1KQS - chains 0 and L of the 32 polymer chains in the assembly; structure by X-ray diffraction, 3.10 A resolution.

[Chain 0]
Molecule: 23S RRNA
Organism: Haloarcula marismortui
Sequence (2922 nucleotides; numbered 2 to 2923; the number before each row is that of its first residue):
     2 UUGGCUACUA UGCCAGCUGG UGGAUUGCUC GGCUCAGGCG CUGAUGAAGG ACGUGCCAAG
    62 CUGCGAUAAG CCAUGGGGAG CCGCACGGAG GCGAAGAACC AUGGAUUUCC GAAUGAGAAU
   122 CUCUCUAACA AUUGCUUCGC GCAAUGAGGA ACCCCGAGAA CUGAAACAUC UCAGUAUCGG
   182 GAGGAACAGA AAACGCAAUG UGAUGUCGUU AGUAACCGCG AGUGAACGCG AUACAGCCCA
   242 AACCGAAGCC CUCACGGGCA AUGUGGUGUC AGGGCUACCU CUCAUCAGCC GACCGUCUCG
   302 ACGAAGUCUC UUGGAACAGA GCGUGAUACA GGGUGACAAC CCCGUACUCG AGACCAGUAC
   362 GACGUGCGGU AGUGCCAGAG UAGCGGGGGU UGGAUAUCCC UCGCGAAUAA CGCAGGCAUC
   422 GACUGCGAAG GCUAAACACA ACCUGAGACC GAUAGUGAAC AAGUAGUGUG AACGAACGCU
   482 GCAAAGUACC CUCAGAAGGG AGGCGAAAUA GAGCAUGAAA UCAGUUGGCG AUCGAGCGAC
   542 AGGGCAUACA AGGUCCCUCG ACGAAUGACC GACGCGCGAG CGUCCAGUAA GACUCACGGG
   602 AAGCCGAUGU UCUGUCGUAC GUUUUGAAAA ACGAGCCAGG GAGUGUGUCU GCAUGGCAAG
   662 UCUAACCGGA GUAUCCGGGG AGGCACAGGG AAACCGACAU GGCCGCAGGG CUUUGCCCGA
   722 GGGCCGCCGU CUUCAAGGGC GGGGAGCCAU GUGGACACGA CCCGAAUCCG GACGAUCUAC
   782 GCAUGGACAA GAUGAAGCGU GCCGAAAGGC ACGUGGAAGU CUGUUAGAGU UGGUGUCCUA
   842 CAAUACCCUC UCGUGAUCUA UGUGUAGGGG UGAAAGGCCC AUCGAGUCCG GCAACAGCUG
   902 GUUCCAAUCG AAACAUGUCG AAGCAUGACC UCCGCCGAGG UAGUCUGUGA GGUAGAGCGA
   962 CCGAUUGGUG UGUCCGCCUC CGAGAGGAGU CGGCACACCU GUCAAACUCC AAACUUACAG
  1022 ACGCCGUUUG ACGCGGGGAU UCCGGUGCGC GGGGUAAGCC UGUGUACCAG GAGGGGAACA
  1082 ACCCAGAGAU AGGUUAAGGU CCCCAAGUGU GGAUUAAGUG UAAUCCUCUG AAGGUGGUCU
  1142 CGAGCCCUAG ACAGCCGGGA GGUGAGCUUA GAAGCAGCUA CCCUCUAAGA AAAGCGUAAC
  1202 AGCUUACCGG CCGAGGUUUG AGGCGCCCAA AAUGAUCGGG ACUCAAAUCC ACCACCGAGA
  1262 CCUGUCCGUA CCACUCAUAC UGGUAAUCGA GUAGAUUGGC GCUCUAAUUG GAUGGAAGUA
  1322 GGGGUGAAAA CUCCUAUGGA CCGAUUAGUG ACGAAAAUCC UGGCCAUAGU AGCAGCGAUA
  1382 GUCGGGUGAG AACCCCGACG GCCUAAUGGA UAAGGGUUCC UCAGCACUGC UGAUCAGCUG
  1442 AGGGUUAGCC GGUCCUAAGU CAUACCGCAA CUCGACUAUG ACGAAAUGGG AAACGGGUUA
  1502 AUAUUCCCGU GCCACUAUGC AGUGAAAGUU GACGCCCUGG GGUCGAUCAC GCUGGGCAUU
  1562 CGCCCAGUCG AACCGUCCAA CUCCGUGGAA GCCGUAAUGG CAGGAAGCGG ACGAACGGCG
  1622 GCAUAGGGAA ACGUGAUUCA ACCUGGGGCC CAUGAAAAGA CGAGCAUAGU GUCCGUACCG
  1682 AGAACCGACA CAGGUGUCCA UGGCGGCGAA AGCCAAGGCC UGUCGGGAGC AACCAACGUU
  1742 AGGGAAUUCG GCAAGUUAGU CCCGUACCUU CGGAAGAAGG GAUGCCUGCU CCGGAACGGA
  1802 GCAGGUCGCA GUGACUCGGA AGCUCGGACU GUCUAGUAAC AACAUAGGUG ACCGCAAAUC
  1862 CGCAAGGACU CGUACGGUCA CUGAAUCCUG CCCAGUGCAG GUAUCUGAAC ACCUCGUACA
  1922 AGAGGACGAA GGACCUGUCA ACGGCGGGGG UAACUAUGAC CCUCUUAAGG UAGCGUAGUA
  1982 CCUUGCCGCA UCAGUAGCGG CUUGCAUGAA UGGAUUAACC AGAGCUUCAC UGUCCCAACG
  2042 UUGGGCCCGG UGAACUGUAC AUUCCAGUGC GGAGUCUGGA GACACCCAGG GGGAAGCGAA
  2102 GACCCUAUGG AGCUUUACUG CAGGCUGUCG CUGAGACGUG GUCGCCGAUG UGCAGCAUAG
  2162 GUAGGAGACA CUACACAGGU ACCCGCGCUA GCGGGCCACC GAGUCAACAG UGAAAUACUA
  2222 CCCGUCGGUG ACUGCGACUC UCACUCCGGG AGGAGGACAC CGAUAGCCGG GCAGUUUGAC
  2282 UGGGGCGGUA CGCGCUCGAA AAGAUAUCGA GCGCGCCCUA UGGCUAUCUC AGCCGGGACA
  2342 GAGACCCGGC GAAGAGUGCA AGAGCAAAAG AUAGCUUGAC AGUGUUCUUC CCAACGAGGA
  2402 ACGCUGACGC GAAAGCGUGG UCUAGCGAAC CAAUUAGCCU GCUUGAUGCG GGCAAUUGAU
  2462 GACAGAAAAG CUACCCUAGG GAUAACAGAG UCGUCACUCG CAAGAGCACA UAUCGACCGA
  2522 GUGGCUUGCU ACCUCGAUGU CGGUUCCCUC CAUCCUGCCC GUGCAGAAGC GGGCAAGGGU
  2582 GAGGUUGUUC GCCUAUUAAA GGAGGUCGUG AGCUGGGUUU AGACCGUCGU GAGACAGGUC
  2642 GGCUGCUAUC UACUGGGUGU GUAAUGGUGU CUGACAAGAA CGACCGUAUA GUACGAGAGG
  2702 AACUACGGUU GGUGGCCACU GGUGUACCGG UUGUUCGAGA GAGCACGUGC CGGGUAGCCA
  2762 CGCCACACGG GGUAAGAGCU GAACGCAUCU AAGCUCGAAA CCCACUUGGA AAAGAGACAC
  2822 CGCCGAGGUC CCGCGUACAA GACGCGGUCG AUAGACUCGG GGUGUGCGCG UCGAGGUAAC
  2882 GAGACGUUAA GCCCACGAGC ACUAACAGAC CAAAGCCAUC AU
Not modelled in the structure: 2-9, 126-127, 715, 971-998, 1560, 1952-1963, 2137-2236, 2339-2343, 2665-2666, 2915-2923
Differences from the reference sequence: conflict C560 (U3155 in 3377779)

[Chain L]
Name: Ribosomal protein L15E
Organism: Haloarcula marismortui
Chain sequence (194 residues; numbered 1 to 194; the number before each row is that of its first residue):
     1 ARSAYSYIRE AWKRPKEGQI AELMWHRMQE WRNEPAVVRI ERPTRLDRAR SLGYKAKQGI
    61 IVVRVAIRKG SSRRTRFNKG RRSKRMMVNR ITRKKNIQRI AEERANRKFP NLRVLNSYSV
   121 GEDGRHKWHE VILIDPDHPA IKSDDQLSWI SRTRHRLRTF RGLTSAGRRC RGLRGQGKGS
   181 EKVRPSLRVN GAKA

[Chain 0 / chain L interface]
Residue-residue contacts - 272 pairs, chain 0 then chain L:
  G44(0) - Arg156(L)  base contact
  U133(0) - Lys108(L)  hydrogen bond to the sugar
  U133(0) - Pro110(L)  base contact
  U134(0) - Lys108(L)  phosphate contact
  U134(0) - Phe109(L)  phosphate contact
  U134(0) - Asn111(L)  hydrogen bond to the sugar
  U134(0) - Leu112(L)  sugar contact
  G135(0) - Arg39(L)  salt bridge to the phosphate
  G135(0) - Ile61(L)  phosphate contact
  G135(0) - Phe109(L)  phosphate contact
  G135(0) - Asn111(L)  hydrogen bond to the sugar
  G135(0) - Leu112(L)  sugar contact
  G135(0) - Asp135(L)  hydrogen bond to the sugar
  C136(0) - Arg39(L)  salt bridge to the phosphate
  C136(0) - Gln58(L)  phosphate contact
  C136(0) - His138(L)  hydrogen bond to the sugar
  U137(0) - Gln58(L)  phosphate contact
  A144(0) - Asp137(L)  sugar contact
  A145(0) - Asn111(L)  sugar contact
  A145(0) - Asp137(L)  sugar contact
  U146(0) - Pro110(L)  sugar contact
  C154(0) - Arg188(L)  salt bridge to the phosphate
  C155(0) - Arg161(L)  hydrogen bond to the sugar
  C155(0) - Arg171(L)  hydrogen bond to the phosphate
  C155(0) - Ser186(L)  hydrogen bond to the phosphate
  C155(0) - Arg188(L)  salt bridge to the phosphate
  C155(0) - Val189(L)  phosphate contact
  C156(0) - Arg99(L)  hydrogen bond to the phosphate
  C156(0) - Phe160(L)  sugar contact
  C156(0) - Arg161(L)  sugar contact
  C156(0) - Arg171(L)  salt bridge to the phosphate
  C156(0) - Ser186(L)  phosphate contact
  C156(0) - Leu187(L)  hydrogen bond to the phosphate
  C156(0) - Arg188(L)  hydrogen bond to the phosphate
  G157(0) - Lys95(L)  hydrogen bond to the sugar
  G157(0) - Arg99(L)  salt bridge to the phosphate
  G157(0) - Cys170(L)  phosphate contact
  G157(0) - Leu187(L)  phosphate contact
  A158(0) - Arg93(L)  hydrogen bond to the phosphate
  A158(0) - Lys94(L)  hydrogen bond to the phosphate
  G159(0) - Arg74(L)  salt bridge to the phosphate
  G159(0) - Arg93(L)  salt bridge to the phosphate
  A160(0) - Arg81(L)  hydrogen bond to the sugar
  A160(0) - Arg85(L)  phosphate contact
  A161(0) - Gly80(L)  sugar contact
  A161(0) - Arg81(L)  phosphate contact
  A161(0) - Arg82(L)  salt bridge to the phosphate
  A169(0) - Ser83(L)  phosphate contact
  U170(0) - Arg82(L)  salt bridge to the phosphate
  U170(0) - Ser83(L)  hydrogen bond to the phosphate
  U170(0) - Lys84(L)  hydrogen bond to the phosphate
  C171(0) - Arg82(L)  salt bridge to the phosphate
  C171(0) - Lys84(L)  phosphate contact
  U172(0) - Arg82(L)  hydrogen bond to the base
  C173(0) - Arg82(L)  base contact
  A174(0) - Arg85(L)  base contact
  G175(0) - Lys94(L)  hydrogen bond to the base
  G175(0) - Gly191(L)  sugar contact
  G175(0) - Ala192(L)  sugar contact
  G175(0) - Lys193(L)  phosphate contact
  U176(0) - Gly191(L)  phosphate contact
  G181(0) - Arg107(L)  hydrogen bond to the sugar
  G181(0) - Phe160(L)  hydrogen bond to the base
  G182(0) - Leu157(L)  phosphate contact
  G182(0) - Arg161(L)  sugar contact
  A183(0) - Thr153(L)  phosphate contact
  A183(0) - Arg156(L)  sugar contact
  A183(0) - Leu157(L)  sugar contact
  A183(0) - Arg161(L)  hydrogen bond to the sugar
  G184(0) - Thr153(L)  phosphate contact
  G184(0) - Arg156(L)  salt bridge to the phosphate
  A187(0) - Arg154(L)  salt bridge to the phosphate
  A187(0) - Arg161(L)  phosphate contact
  C188(0) - Arg154(L)  phosphate contact
  C188(0) - Arg161(L)  salt bridge to the phosphate
  C188(0) - Leu163(L)  phosphate contact
  C188(0) - Arg171(L)  hydrogen bond to the phosphate
  C188(0) - Pro185(L)  hydrogen bond to the sugar
  C188(0) - Ser186(L)  sugar contact
  A189(0) - Leu163(L)  phosphate contact
  A189(0) - Arg168(L)  salt bridge to the phosphate
  A189(0) - Arg171(L)  salt bridge to the phosphate
  A189(0) - Leu173(L)  sugar contact
  A189(0) - Arg184(L)  hydrogen bond to the phosphate
  A189(0) - Pro185(L)  sugar contact
  G190(0) - Leu173(L)  phosphate contact
  G190(0) - Arg184(L)  salt bridge to the phosphate
  A191(0) - Gln176(L)  hydrogen bond to the phosphate
  A192(0) - Gln176(L)  hydrogen bond to the phosphate
  A193(0) - Arg174(L)  phosphate contact
  A193(0) - Gln176(L)  hydrogen bond to the phosphate
  A194(0) - Gln176(L)  sugar contact
  A194(0) - Gly177(L)  phosphate contact
  C195(0) - Gly177(L)  phosphate contact
  C195(0) - Lys178(L)  hydrogen bond to the phosphate
  A204(0) - Gln176(L)  sugar contact
  U205(0) - Arg184(L)  phosphate contact
  G206(0) - Arg184(L)  phosphate contact
  U207(0) - Pro185(L)  phosphate contact
  G225(0) - Lys193(L)  salt bridge to the phosphate
  A226(0) - Lys182(L)  sugar contact
  A227(0) - Glu181(L)  sugar contact
  C240(0) - Gln146(L)  hydrogen bond to the phosphate
  A241(0) - Arg50(L)  sugar contact
  A241(0) - Ser51(L)  sugar contact
  A242(0) - Ser3(L)  phosphate contact
  A242(0) - Tyr5(L)  phosphate contact
  A242(0) - Arg50(L)  salt bridge to the phosphate
  A243(0) - Ala1(L)  hydrogen bond to the phosphate
  A243(0) - Ser3(L)  phosphate contact
  C244(0) - Ala1(L)  hydrogen bond to the phosphate
  C250(0) - Ala140(L)  sugar contact
  C251(0) - Gln58(L)  hydrogen bond to the sugar
  C251(0) - His138(L)  sugar contact
  C251(0) - Pro139(L)  phosphate contact
  C251(0) - Ala140(L)  sugar contact
  C251(0) - Ser143(L)  phosphate contact
  C252(0) - Pro139(L)  phosphate contact
  G259(0) - Gln58(L)  base contact
  C260(0) - Gln58(L)  sugar contact
  A261(0) - Arg42(L)  salt bridge to the phosphate
  A261(0) - Ala56(L)  sugar contact
  A262(0) - Arg42(L)  salt bridge to the phosphate
  U263(0) - Arg42(L)  hydrogen bond to the sugar
  U263(0) - Leu46(L)  phosphate contact
  G264(0) - Tyr5(L)  hydrogen bond to the phosphate
  G264(0) - Leu46(L)  phosphate contact
  G264(0) - Arg50(L)  salt bridge to the phosphate
  G264(0) - Ala56(L)  sugar contact
  U265(0) - Arg50(L)  salt bridge to the phosphate
  U265(0) - Lys55(L)  phosphate contact
  U265(0) - Ala56(L)  hydrogen bond to the phosphate
  U265(0) - Lys57(L)  phosphate contact
  G266(0) - Lys55(L)  salt bridge to the phosphate
  G266(0) - Lys57(L)  salt bridge to the phosphate
  G266(0) - Asp144(L)  phosphate contact
  C376(0) - Ala1(L)  hydrogen bond to the sugar
  C377(0) - Ala1(L)  sugar contact
  C377(0) - Arg2(L)  phosphate contact
  A378(0) - Arg9(L)  salt bridge to the phosphate
  G379(0) - Arg9(L)  sugar contact
  G379(0) - Arg48(L)  phosphate contact
  G379(0) - Ser51(L)  hydrogen bond to the base
  A380(0) - Arg9(L)  salt bridge to the phosphate
  A380(0) - Trp12(L)  sugar contact
  A380(0) - Lys13(L)  base contact
  A380(0) - Arg48(L)  salt bridge to the phosphate
  G381(0) - Lys13(L)  base contact
  G381(0) - Pro15(L)  base contact
  G381(0) - Arg45(L)  salt bridge to the phosphate
  G381(0) - Arg48(L)  salt bridge to the phosphate
  A383(0) - Arg174(L)  salt bridge to the phosphate
  G388(0) - Arg90(L)  sugar contact
  G388(0) - Thr92(L)  base contact
  G389(0) - Arg90(L)  salt bridge to the phosphate
  G389(0) - Ile91(L)  sugar contact
  G390(0) - Lys84(L)  salt bridge to the phosphate
  G390(0) - Ala194(L)  base contact
  U391(0) - Lys84(L)  salt bridge to the phosphate
  U391(0) - Arg85(L)  salt bridge to the phosphate
  U391(0) - Lys193(L)  hydrogen bond to the sugar
  U392(0) - Lys182(L)  sugar contact
  U392(0) - Lys193(L)  sugar contact
  G393(0) - Glu181(L)  base contact
  G393(0) - Lys182(L)  hydrogen bond to the base
  G394(0) - Lys178(L)  base contact
  G394(0) - Gly179(L)  base contact
  G394(0) - Glu181(L)  hydrogen bond to the base
  G394(0) - Lys182(L)  hydrogen bond to the base
  U398(0) - Gly179(L)  hydrogen bond to the sugar
  C399(0) - Gly172(L)  phosphate contact
  C399(0) - Lys178(L)  phosphate contact
  C399(0) - Gly179(L)  sugar contact
  C399(0) - Ala194(L)  sugar contact
  C400(0) - Lys94(L)  hydrogen bond to the sugar
  C400(0) - Arg169(L)  phosphate contact
  C400(0) - Cys170(L)  sugar contact
  C400(0) - Gly172(L)  phosphate contact
  C401(0) - Thr92(L)  hydrogen bond to the base
  C401(0) - Arg93(L)  hydrogen bond to the sugar
  C401(0) - Lys94(L)  sugar contact
  C401(0) - Asn96(L)  phosphate contact
  U402(0) - Gly70(L)  sugar contact
  U402(0) - Thr92(L)  sugar contact
  U402(0) - Asn96(L)  phosphate contact
  U402(0) - Ile97(L)  hydrogen bond to the phosphate
  C403(0) - Lys69(L)  phosphate contact
  C403(0) - Gly70(L)  hydrogen bond to the phosphate
  C403(0) - Lys127(L)  salt bridge to the phosphate
  G404(0) - Lys69(L)  salt bridge to the phosphate
  G404(0) - Glu122(L)  phosphate contact
  C405(0) - Lys16(L)  salt bridge to the phosphate
  A407(0) - Arg14(L)  salt bridge to the phosphate
  U409(0) - Lys13(L)  hydrogen bond to the base
  G416(0) - Lys178(L)  salt bridge to the phosphate
  G417(0) - Lys178(L)  hydrogen bond to the sugar
  G431(0) - Arg48(L)  salt bridge to the phosphate
  G431(0) - Ser51(L)  sugar contact
  G431(0) - Leu52(L)  hydrogen bond to the sugar
  G431(0) - Asn116(L)  hydrogen bond to the phosphate
  G432(0) - Asn116(L)  phosphate contact
  G432(0) - Trp149(L)  hydrogen bond to the sugar
  G432(0) - Ser165(L)  phosphate contact
  C433(0) - Trp149(L)  sugar contact
  C433(0) - Arg158(L)  salt bridge to the phosphate
  C433(0) - Arg168(L)  salt bridge to the phosphate
  U434(0) - His155(L)  salt bridge to the phosphate
  A435(0) - Arg154(L)  salt bridge to the phosphate
  C770(0) - Lys79(L)  phosphate contact
  C770(0) - Gly80(L)  hydrogen bond to the phosphate
  C770(0) - Arg81(L)  hydrogen bond to the phosphate
  G771(0) - Lys79(L)  salt bridge to the phosphate
  G771(0) - Arg81(L)  salt bridge to the phosphate
  G869(0) - Asn78(L)  sugar contact
  G869(0) - Lys79(L)  salt bridge to the phosphate
  G870(0) - Asn78(L)  phosphate contact
  C1467(0) - Pro35(L)  phosphate contact
  C1467(0) - Ala36(L)  hydrogen bond to the phosphate
  G1468(0) - Ala36(L)  phosphate contact
  G1468(0) - Arg104(L)  salt bridge to the phosphate
  C1469(0) - Arg68(L)  salt bridge to the phosphate
  C1469(0) - Arg73(L)  salt bridge to the phosphate
  C1469(0) - Arg104(L)  salt bridge to the phosphate
  A1470(0) - Arg68(L)  salt bridge to the phosphate
  A1470(0) - Arg73(L)  hydrogen bond to the phosphate
  A1470(0) - Arg93(L)  salt bridge to the phosphate
  A1470(0) - Lys95(L)  hydrogen bond to the sugar
  A1470(0) - Ile100(L)  sugar contact
  A1471(0) - Ile100(L)  phosphate contact
  A1471(0) - Arg104(L)  salt bridge to the phosphate
  A1471(0) - Arg107(L)  phosphate contact
  C1472(0) - Arg107(L)  salt bridge to the phosphate
  C1864(0) - Arg73(L)  sugar contact
  C1864(0) - Arg74(L)  sugar contact
  C1864(0) - Thr75(L)  hydrogen bond to the phosphate
  G2121(0) - Arg76(L)  base contact
  G2121(0) - Ser83(L)  sugar contact
  G2121(0) - Met86(L)  base contact
  C2122(0) - Arg76(L)  hydrogen bond to the base
  C2122(0) - Met86(L)  sugar contact
  A2123(0) - Arg76(L)  sugar contact
  A2123(0) - Asn89(L)  hydrogen bond to the phosphate
  G2124(0) - Asn89(L)  phosphate contact
  G2131(0) - Lys16(L)  phosphate contact
  G2131(0) - Gly124(L)  hydrogen bond to the base
  C2132(0) - Lys16(L)  salt bridge to the phosphate
  C2132(0) - Asp123(L)  sugar contact
  C2132(0) - Gly124(L)  hydrogen bond to the sugar
  C2243(0) - Trp25(L)  base contact
  A2244(0) - Trp25(L)  hydrogen bond to the sugar
  A2244(0) - Gln29(L)  sugar contact
  A2244(0) - Arg32(L)  hydrogen bond to the phosphate
  C2245(0) - Gln29(L)  phosphate contact
  C2245(0) - Arg32(L)  salt bridge to the phosphate
  U2246(0) - Arg125(L)  salt bridge to the phosphate
  C2262(0) - Gly124(L)  base contact
  C2262(0) - Arg125(L)  sugar contact
  G2263(0) - Lys69(L)  sugar contact
  G2263(0) - Gly70(L)  sugar contact
  G2263(0) - Ser71(L)  phosphate contact
  G2263(0) - Arg73(L)  sugar contact
  A2264(0) - Ser71(L)  hydrogen bond to the phosphate
  A2264(0) - Asn89(L)  phosphate contact
  A2266(0) - Arg90(L)  salt bridge to the phosphate
  C2273(0) - Arg76(L)  hydrogen bond to the base
  A2274(0) - Phe77(L)  sugar contact
  A2274(0) - Gly80(L)  phosphate contact
  A2274(0) - Arg81(L)  hydrogen bond to the sugar
  A2274(0) - Met86(L)  base contact
  G2275(0) - Gly80(L)  phosphate contact
  G2275(0) - Arg81(L)  sugar contact
  G2275(0) - Met86(L)  sugar contact
Interface residues without a listed pair, chain 0 (132 interface residues in all): A186, C239, G269, A288, A408, A430, A436, G868, A1865, U2133, U2265, G2272
Interface residues without a listed pair, chain L (120 interface residues in all): Tyr54, Gly59, Ala66, Ser72, Glu103, Asp145, Gly162, Val183

[In short]
Chain 0 and chain L form an interface of 132 and 120 residues respectively, with 68 hydrogen bonds and 60 salt
bridges. Polar contacts include U172(0)-Arg82(L), G175(0)-Lys94(L) and G181(0)-Phe160(L).
Chain 0 is 23S RRNA and chain L is Ribosomal protein L15E, both from Haloarcula marismortui; the structure,
The Haloarcula marismortui 50S Complexed with a Pretranslocational Intermediate in Protein Synthesis, was
determined by X-ray diffraction.
